PDB entry 7W72 | electron microscopy, 3.10 A resolution | chains U and A of the 5 polymer chains in the assembly

Chain U:
Name: Phosphatidylinositol glycan anchor biosynthesis class U protein
Source organism: Homo sapiens
Reference sequence: Q9H490 (PIGU_HUMAN); residue numbers follow UniProt; this construct covers 1-420
Chain sequence (420 residues; row label = number of the first residue in the row):
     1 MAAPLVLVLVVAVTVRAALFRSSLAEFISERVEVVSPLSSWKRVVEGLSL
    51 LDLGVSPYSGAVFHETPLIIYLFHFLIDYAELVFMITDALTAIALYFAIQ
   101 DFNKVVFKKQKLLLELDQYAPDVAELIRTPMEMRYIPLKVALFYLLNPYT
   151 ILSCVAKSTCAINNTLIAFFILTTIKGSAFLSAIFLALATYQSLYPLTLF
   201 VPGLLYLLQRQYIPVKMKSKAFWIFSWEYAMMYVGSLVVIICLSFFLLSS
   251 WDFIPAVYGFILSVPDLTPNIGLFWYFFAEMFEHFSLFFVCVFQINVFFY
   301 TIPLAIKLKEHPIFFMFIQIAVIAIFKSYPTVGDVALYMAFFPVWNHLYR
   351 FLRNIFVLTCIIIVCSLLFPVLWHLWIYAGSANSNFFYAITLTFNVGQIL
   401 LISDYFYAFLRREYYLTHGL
Small-molecule neighbours: 8JY ([2-[[(2R)-2-hexanoyloxy-3-[(E)-hex-3-enoxy]propoxy]-oxidanyl-phosphoryl]oxy-3,4,5,6-tetrakis(oxidanyl)phenyl] (2E,4E)-hepta-2,4-dienoate): Asn383, Asn385, Phe386, Ala389, Ile390, Leu392, Thr393
Curated features (UniProtKB/Swiss-Prot):
  - binding site (a cardiolipin): Lys216, Met217, Lys309
  - binding site (a 2-acyl-6-[6-phosphoethanolamine-alpha-D-mannosyl-(1->2)-6-phosphoethanolamine-alpha-D-mannosyl-(1->6)-2-phosphoethanolamine-alpha-D-mannosyl-(1->4)-alpha-D-glucosaminyl]-1-(1-radyl,2-acyl-sn-glycero-3-phospho)-1D-myo-inositol): Asn383, Asn385
  - natural variant: Ile70 (I70K: In NEDBSS), Asn383 (N383K: In NEDBSS)
  - mutagenesis: Pro67 (P67A: No effect on function in GPI-anchor attachment to protein), Leu95 (L95A: No effect on function in GPI-anchor attachment to protein), Tyr144 (Y144A: No effect on function in GPI-anchor attachment to protein), Thr150 (T150A: No effect on function in GPI-anchor attachment to protein), Ser153 (S153A: No effect on function in GPI-anchor attachment to protein), Ile167 (I167A: No effect on function in GPI-anchor attachment to protein), Phe225 (F225A: No effect on function in GPI-anchor attachment to protein), Leu237 (L237A: No effect on function in GPI-anchor attachment to protein), Glu283 (E283A: No effect on function in GPI-anchor attachment to protein), Phe285 (F285A: No effect on function in GPI-anchor attachment to protein), Leu375 to Trp376 (Decreased function in GPI-anchor attachment to protein), Phe406 (F406A: No effect on function in GPI-anchor attachment to protein), 1 further mutagenesis entry in UniProt

Chain A:
Name: Glycosylphosphatidylinositol anchor attachment 1 protein
Source organism: Homo sapiens
Reference sequence: O43292 (GPAA1_HUMAN); residues 1-621 here = UniProt positions 1-621
Chain sequence (621 residues; each row starts with the number of its first residue):
     1 MGLLSDPVRRRALARLVLRLNAPLCVLSYVAGIAWFLALVFPPLTQRTYM
    51 SENAMGSTMVEEQFAGGDRARAFARDFAAHRKKSGALPVAWLERTMRSVG
   101 LEVYTQSFSRKLPFPDETHERYMVSGTNVYGILRAPRAASTESLVLTVPC
   151 GSDSTNSQAVGLLLALAAHFRGQIYWAKDIVFLVTEHDLLGTEAWLEAYH
   201 DVNVTGMQSSPLQGRAGAIQAAVALELSSDVVTSLDVAVEGLNGQLPNLD
   251 LLNLFQTFCQKGGLLCTLQGKLQPEDWTSLDGPLQGLQTLLLMVLRQASG
   301 RPHGSHGLFLRYRVEALTLRGINSFRQYKYDLVAVGKALEGMFRKLNHLL
   351 ERLHQSFFLYLLPGLSRFVSIGLYMPAVGFLLLVLGLKALELWMQLHEAG
   401 MGLEEPGGAPGPSVPLPPSQGVGLASLVAPLLISQAMGLALYVLPVLGQH
   451 VATQHFPVAEAEAVVLTLLAIYAAGLALPHNTHRVVSTQAPDRGWMALKL
   501 VALIYLALQLGCIALTNFSLGFLLATTMVPTAALAKPHGPRTLYAALLVL
   551 TSPAATLLGSLFLWRELQEAPLSLAEGWQLFLAALAQGVLEHHTYGALLF
   601 PLLSLGLYPCWLLFWNVLFWK
Unresolved in the structure: 1-7, 399-423, 621
Disulfides: Cys259-Cys266
Glycans and other covalent adducts: N-acetylglucosamine (NAG) linked to Asn203
Curated features (UniProtKB/Swiss-Prot):
  - binding site (a 2-acyl-6-[6-phosphoethanolamine-alpha-D-mannosyl-(1->2)-6-phosphoethanolamine-alpha-D-mannosyl-(1->6)-2-phosphoethanolamine-alpha-D-mannosyl-(1->4)-alpha-D-glucosaminyl]-1-(1-radyl,2-acyl-sn-glycero-3-phospho)-1D-myo-inositol): Tyr49, Ser51, His354, Gln355, Ser356
  - binding site (Mg(2+)): Gln355
  - glycosylation: Asn203 (N-linked (GlcNAc...) asparagine)
  - natural variant: Ser51 (S51L: In GPIBD15), Ala54 (A54N: In GPIBD15; uncertain significance), Trp176 (W176S: In GPIBD15), Leu290 (L290P: In GPIBD15), Leu291 (L291P: In GPIBD15), Ala389 (A389P: In GPIBD15)
  - mutagenesis: Glu52 (E52A: No effect on function in GPI-anchor attachment to protein), Arg137 (R137A: No effect on function in GPI-anchor attachment to protein), Asp153 (D153A: No effect on function in GPI-anchor attachment to protein), Glu186 to His187 (No effect on function in GPI-anchor attachment to protein), Asp188 (D188A: No effect on function in GPI-anchor attachment to protein), Asn203 (N203Q: No effect on function in GPI-anchor attachment to protein), Glu226 (E226A: No effect on function in GPI-anchor attachment to protein), Asp250 (D250A: Decreased function in GPI-anchor attachment to protein), Phe325 (F325A: No effect on function in GPI-anchor attachment to protein), Tyr328 (Y328A: No effect on function in GPI-anchor attachment to protein), Lys329 (K329A: No effect on function in GPI-anchor attachment to protein), Glu351 to Arg352 (No effect on function in GPI-anchor attachment to protein), 2 further mutagenesis entries in UniProt

Interface between chain U and chain A:
Pairs across the interface - 18 pairs, chain U then chain A:
  Tyr349(U) with Trp393(A); His397(A), hydrogen bond
  Phe356(U) with Trp393(A)
  Ile363(U) with Leu508(A), hydrophobic
  Val364(U) with Leu508(A), hydrophobic
  Leu367(U) with Leu508(A), hydrophobic
  Leu368(U) with Cys512(A), hydrophobic; Leu515(A), hydrophobic
  Leu372(U) with Leu515(A), hydrophobic
  Leu375(U) with Leu515(A); Thr516(A)
  Ile377(U) with Arg313(A)
  Tyr378(U) with Arg311(A); Arg313(A)
  Gly380(U) with Arg313(A); Phe358(A)
  Ser381(U) with Phe358(A); Leu359(A)
Also at the interface, not in a pair above, chain U (17 interface residues in all): Ile355, Cys360, Val371, Ala379, Phe386
Also at the interface, not in a pair above, chain A (15 interface residues in all): Gln245, Ala389, Leu390, Leu500, Ile504

In short:
Chain U and chain A form an interface of 17 and 15 residues respectively; the contacts include 1 hydrogen
bond. Its one hydrogen-bonded contact is Tyr349(U)-His397(A). Bound to chain U: compound 8JY. Covalently
linked N-acetylglucosamine: at Asn203(A).
Here chain U is Phosphatidylinositol glycan anchor biosynthesis class U protein and chain A is
Glycosylphosphatidylinositol anchor attachment 1 protein, both from Homo sapiens. Entry 7W72 (Structure of a
human glycosylphosphatidylinositol (GPI) transamidase) was determined by electron microscopy.
